Entry 7DEM (X-ray diffraction, 1.90 A resolution); this record covers chain A.

[Chain A]
Name: UDP-3-O-acyl-N-acetylglucosamine deacetylase
Organism: Pseudomonas aeruginosa PAO1
Notes: EC 3.5.1.108
UniProtKB: P47205 (LPXC_PSEAE); residue numbers follow UniProt; this construct covers 1-299
Amino-acid sequence (299 residues; row label = number of the first residue in the row):
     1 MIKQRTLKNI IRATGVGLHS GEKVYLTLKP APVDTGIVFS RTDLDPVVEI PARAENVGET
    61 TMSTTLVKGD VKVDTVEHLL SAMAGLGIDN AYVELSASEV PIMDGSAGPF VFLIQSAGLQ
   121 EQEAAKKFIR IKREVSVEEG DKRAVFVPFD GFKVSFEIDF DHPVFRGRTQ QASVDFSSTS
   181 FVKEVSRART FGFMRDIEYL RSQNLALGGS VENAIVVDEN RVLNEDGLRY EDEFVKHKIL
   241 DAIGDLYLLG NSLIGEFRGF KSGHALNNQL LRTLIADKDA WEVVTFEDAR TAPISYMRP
Disordered / not traced: 166-169
Sequence notes: engineered mutation Ser-40 (Cys in P47205)
Bound ions: Zn2+: His-78, His-237, Asp-241 (together with H4O)
Residues lining bound ligands: H4O (5-[4-[3-[[2-[(1S)-1-oxidanylethyl]imidazol-1-yl]methyl]-1,2-oxazol-5-yl]phenyl]pent-4-yn-1-ol): Leu-18, His-19, Met-62, Ser-63, Thr-75, Glu-77, His-78, Thr-190, Phe-191, Gly-192, Met-194, Ile-197, Leu-200, Arg-201, Ala-206, Gly-209, Ser-210, Ala-214, Ile-215, Val-216, His-237, Asp-241, His-264
Swiss-Prot annotation at these positions:
  - active site: His-264 (Proton donor)
  - binding site (Zn(2+)): His-78, His-237, Asp-241

[In short]
Ligands of chain A: compound H4O. His-78, His-237 and Asp-241 form the Zn2+ site. From UniProt: active-site
residue His-264 and 3 Zn2+-binding residues.
Chain A is UDP-3-O-acyl-N-acetylglucosamine deacetylase (Pseudomonas aeruginosa PAO1); the structure, Crystal
structure of P.aeruginosa LpxC in complex with inhibitor, was determined by X-ray diffraction, deposited
together with 7DEL and 7DEN.
